Entry 7PEL (electron microscopy, 3.34 A resolution); this record covers chains B and C of the 10 polymer chains in the assembly.

[Chain B]
Protein: Pol protein
From: Simian T-lymphotropic virus 1
Reference sequence: Q4QY51 (Q4QY51_9STL1); residues 1-297 here correspond to UniProt positions 600-896 (UniProt number = residue number + 599)
Amino-acid sequence (301 residues; each row starts with the number of its first residue; numbers below 1 keep their minus sign (Gly-3 is residue -3)):
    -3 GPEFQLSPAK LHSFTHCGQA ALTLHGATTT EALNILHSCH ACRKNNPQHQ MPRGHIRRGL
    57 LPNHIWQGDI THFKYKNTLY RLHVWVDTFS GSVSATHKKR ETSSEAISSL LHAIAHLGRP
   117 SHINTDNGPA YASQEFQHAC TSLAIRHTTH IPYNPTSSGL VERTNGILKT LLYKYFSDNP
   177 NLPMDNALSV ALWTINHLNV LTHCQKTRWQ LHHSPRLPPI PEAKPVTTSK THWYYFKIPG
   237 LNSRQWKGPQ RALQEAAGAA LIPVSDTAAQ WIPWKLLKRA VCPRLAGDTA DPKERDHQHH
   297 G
Disordered / not traced: -3 to 2, 281-297
Sequence notes: expression tag (-3 to 0)
Metal / ion sites: Zn2+: His8, His12, Cys35, Cys38
Reported in the primary citation:
  - mutagenesis - H209A: increased catalytic activity on in the absence of B56gamma

[Chain C]
Protein: Isoform 3 of PC4 and SFRS1-interacting protein, Isoform Gamma-2 of Serine/threonine-protein phosphatase 2A 56 kDa regulatory subunit gamma isoform
From: Homo sapiens
Reference sequence: chimeric construct of O75475, Q13362: residues -315 to 9 from O75475 (PSIP1_HUMAN), isoform O75475-3 positions 1-325 (UniProt number = residue number + 316); residues 11-380 from Q13362 positions 11-380 (same numbers)
Amino-acid sequence (697 residues; numbered -316 to 380; the number before each row is that of its first residue; numbers below 1 keep their minus sign (Ser-316 is residue -316)):
  -316 SMTRDFKPGD LIFAKMKGYP HWPARVDEVP DGAVKPPTNK LPIFFFGTHE TAFLGPKDIF
  -256 PYSENKEKYG KPNKRKGFNE GLWEIDNNPK VKFSSQQAAT KQSNASSDVE VEEKETSVSK
  -196 EDTDHEEKAS NEDVTKAVDI TTPKAARRGR KRKAEKQVET EEAGVVTTAT ASVNLKVSPK
  -136 RGRPAATEVK IPKPRGRPKM VKQPCPSESD IITEEDKSKK KGQEEKQPKK QPKKDEEGQK
   -76 EEDKPRKEPD KKEGKKEVES KRKNLAKTGV TSTSDSEEEG DDQEGEKKRK GGRNFQTAHR
   -16 RNMLKGQHEK EAADRKRKQE EQMETEFMVV DAANSNGPFQ PVVLLHIRDV PPADQEKLFI
    44 QKLRQCCVLF DFVSDPLSDL KWKEVKRAAL SEMVEYITHN RNVITEPIYP EVVHMFAVNM
   104 FRTLPPSSNP TGAEFDPEED EPTLEAAWPH LQLVYEFFLR FLESPDFQPN IAKKYIDQKF
   164 VLQLLELFDS EDPRERDFLK TTLHRIYGKF LGLRAYIRKQ INNIFYRFIY ETEHHNGIAE
   224 LLEILGSIIN GFALPLKEEH KIFLLKVLLP LHKVKSLSVY HPQLAYCVVQ FLEKDSTLTE
   284 PVVMALLKYW PKTHSPKEVM FLNELEEILD VIEPSEFVKI MEPLFRQLAK CVSSPHFQVA
   344 ERALYYWNNE YIMSLISDNA AKILPIMFPS LYRNSKT
Disordered / not traced: -316 to 26, 113-123, 334-380
Sequence notes: expression tag (-316); linker (10)
Swiss-Prot annotation at these positions:
  - motif: Arg-170 to Gln-160 (Nuclear localization signal)
  - modified residue: Ser-214 (Phosphoserine), Ser-211 (Phosphoserine), Ser-210 (Phosphoserine), Thr-201 (Phosphothreonine), Thr-194 (Phosphothreonine), Ser-187 (Phosphoserine), Thr-175 (Phosphothreonine), Thr-149 (Phosphothreonine), Ser-139 (Phosphoserine), Ser-110 (Phosphoserine), Ser-45 (Phosphoserine), Thr-44 (Phosphothreonine), Ser-43 (Phosphoserine), Ser-41 (Phosphoserine)
  - cross-link: Lys-241 (Glycyl lysine isopeptide (Lys-Gly) (interchain with G-Cter in SUMO2))

[Chain B / chain C interface]
Pairs across the interface - 7 pairs, chain B then chain C:
  Leu213(B) - Arg143(C)
  Pro215(B) - Glu78(C)
  Pro215(B) - Thr81(C)
  Pro215(B) - His82(C)
  Ile216(B) - Glu78(C)
  Glu218(B) - Arg31(C)  salt bridge
  Glu218(B) - Glu78(C)
Also at the interface, not in a pair above, chain B (5 interface residues in all): Pro217
From the paper, about this interface:
  - hot spots on chain B (mutagenesis) - L213A, P214A, P214A/P217A, I216A, E218A: decreased binding to Isoform 3 of PC4 and SFRS1-interacting protein, Isoform Gamma-2 of Serine/threonine-protein phosphatase 2A 56 kDa regulatory subunit gamma isoform (chain C)
  - interface residues, chain C: Glu78(C), Thr81(C), His82(C), Arg143(C)
  - hot spots on chain C (mutagenesis) - E78A, T81A, H82A, R143A: abolished binding to Pol protein (chain B)

[In short]
The chain B/chain C interface involves 5 residues from each chain; the contacts include 1 salt bridge. The
salt-bridged pair is Glu218(B)-Arg31(C). The paper reports that L213A, P214A and P214A/P217A of chain B, among
others, reduce binding to Isoform 3 of PC4 and SFRS1-interacting protein, Isoform Gamma-2 of
Serine/threonine-protein phosphatase 2A 56 kDa regulatory subunit gamma isoform (chain C); interface residues
Glu78(C), Thr81(C) and His82(C) among others; 10 substitutions were tested in all.
Here chain B is Pol protein (Simian T-lymphotropic virus 1) and chain C is Isoform 3 of PC4 and
SFRS1-interacting protein, Isoform Gamma-2 of Serine/threonine-protein phosphatase 2A 56 kDa regulatory
subunit gamma isoform (Homo sapiens). Entry 7PEL (CryoEM structure of simian T-cell lymphotropic virus
intasome in complex with PP2A regulatory subunit B56 gamma) was determined by electron microscopy (same
publication as 6TJU, 6TOQ, 6QBT, 6QBV and 6QBW).
